PDB entry 4TMC | X-ray diffraction, 1.80 A resolution | chains A and C

# Chain A (and C)
Molecule: Old yellow enzyme
From: Kluyveromyces marxianus
Notes: chain C of this document is another copy of the same molecule, construct and numbering; everything in this record applies to it too
Reference sequence: Q6I7B7 (Q6I7B7_KLUMA); numbering as in UniProt (aligned over 1-403)
Chain sequence (403 residues; row label = number of the first residue in the row):
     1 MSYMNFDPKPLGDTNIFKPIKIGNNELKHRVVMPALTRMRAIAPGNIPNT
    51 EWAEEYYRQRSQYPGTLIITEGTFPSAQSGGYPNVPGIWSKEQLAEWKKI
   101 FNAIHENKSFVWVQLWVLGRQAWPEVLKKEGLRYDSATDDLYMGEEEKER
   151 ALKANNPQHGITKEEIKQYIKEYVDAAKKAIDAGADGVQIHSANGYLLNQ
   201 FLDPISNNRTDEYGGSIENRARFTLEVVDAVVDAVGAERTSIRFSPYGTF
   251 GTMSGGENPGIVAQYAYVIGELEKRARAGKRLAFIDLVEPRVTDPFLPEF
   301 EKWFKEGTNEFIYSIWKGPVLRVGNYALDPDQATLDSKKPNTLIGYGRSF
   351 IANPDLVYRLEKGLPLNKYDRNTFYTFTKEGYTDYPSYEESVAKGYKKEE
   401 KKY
Unresolved in the structure: 400-403
Small-molecule neighbours:
  - FMN (flavin mononucleotide): P34, A35, L36, T37, E71, G72, Q114, H191, N194, R243, V288, V292, P295, V323, G324, N325, G345, Y346, G347, R348, I351, F374, Y375
  - P-hydroxybenzaldehyde (HBA): T37, W116, H191, N194, Y196, F250, P295, F296, Y375

# Chain A / chain C interface
Contacting residue pairs (35; chain A residue first):
  S216(A) - E218(C)
  I217(A) - Y267(C)  hydrophobic
  E218(A) - S216(C)
  E218(A) - I217(C)  hydrogen bond (side chain-backbone)
  Y247(A) - S314(C)
  E257(A) - R277(C)  salt bridge
  P259(A) - G270(C)
  P259(A) - E273(C)
  P259(A) - I315(C)
  V262(A) - I315(C)  hydrophobic
  A263(A) - A263(C)
  A263(A) - A266(C)  hydrophobic
  A263(A) - Y267(C)
  A266(A) - A263(C)  hydrophobic
  Y267(A) - I217(C)  hydrophobic
  Y267(A) - A263(C)
  G270(A) - P259(C)
  E273(A) - P259(C)
  K274(A) - P259(C)
  R277(A) - E257(C)  salt bridge
  E306(A) - Y313(C)
  E306(A) - S314(C)
  E306(A) - K317(C)  salt bridge
  G307(A) - S314(C)
  T308(A) - S314(C)  hydrogen bond (backbone-side chain)
  E310(A) - E310(C)
  F311(A) - F311(C)  hydrophobic
  Y313(A) - E306(C)
  S314(A) - Y247(C)  hydrogen bond
  S314(A) - E306(C)
  S314(A) - G307(C)
  S314(A) - T308(C)  hydrogen bond (side chain-backbone)
  I315(A) - P259(C)
  I315(A) - V262(C)  hydrophobic
  K317(A) - E306(C)  salt bridge
Other interface residues (no listed pair), chain A (24 interface residues in all): G215
Other interface residues (no listed pair), chain C (25 interface residues in all): G256, K274, K339

# Overview
24 residues of chain A face 25 of chain C across their interface, with 4 hydrogen bonds and 4 salt bridges.
Among the polar pairs are E257(A)-R277(C), E306(A)-K317(C) and E218(A)-I217(C). Chain A binds flavin
mononucleotide and P-hydroxybenzaldehyde.
Both chains are Old yellow enzyme (Kluyveromyces marxianus). Entry 4TMC (CRYSTAL STRUCTURE of OLD YELLOW
ENZYME from CANDIDA MACEDONIENSIS AKU4588 COMPLEXED with P-HYDROXYBENZALDEHYDE) was determined by X-ray
diffraction together with 4TMB from the same study.
